8JX2 - chains A and C of the 14 polymer chains in the assembly; structure by electron microscopy, 2.20 A resolution.

Chain A (and C):
Protein: alpha hemolysin fused with spy-catcher
From: Staphylococcus aureus
Notes: chain C of this document is another copy of the same molecule, construct and numbering; everything in this record applies to it too
Reference sequence: P09616 (HLA_STAAU); residues 1-293 here correspond to UniProt positions 27-319 (UniProt number = residue number + 26)
Amino-acid sequence (421 residues; each row starts with the number of its first residue; numbering starts at 0):
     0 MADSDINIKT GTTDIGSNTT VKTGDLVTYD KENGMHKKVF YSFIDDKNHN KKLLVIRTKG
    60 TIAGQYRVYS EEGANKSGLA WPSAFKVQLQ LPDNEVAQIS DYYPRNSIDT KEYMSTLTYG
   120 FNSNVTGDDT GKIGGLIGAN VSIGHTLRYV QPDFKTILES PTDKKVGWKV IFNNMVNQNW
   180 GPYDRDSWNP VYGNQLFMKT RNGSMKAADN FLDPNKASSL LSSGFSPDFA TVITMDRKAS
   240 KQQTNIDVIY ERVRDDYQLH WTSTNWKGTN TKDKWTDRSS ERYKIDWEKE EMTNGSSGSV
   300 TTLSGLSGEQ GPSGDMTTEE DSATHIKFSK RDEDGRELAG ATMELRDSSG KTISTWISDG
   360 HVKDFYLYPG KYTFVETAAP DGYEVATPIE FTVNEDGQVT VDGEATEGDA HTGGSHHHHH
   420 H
Unresolved in the structure: 0, 294-420
Differences from the reference sequence: initiating methionine (0); engineered mutation Ser122 (Gly148 in P09616), Arg147 (Lys173 in P09616); expression tag (294-420)

Chain A / chain C interface:
Pairs across the interface (6; chain A residue first):
  Asp4(A) - Lys58(C)
  Asn6(A) - Phe39(C)
  Asn6(A) - Arg56(C)
  Asn6(A) - Lys58(C)  hydrogen bond
  Tyr112(A) - Asn178(C)
  Ser114(A) - Asn178(C)

Overview:
The chain A/chain C interface involves 4 residues from each chain, with 1 hydrogen bond. The hydrogen-bonded
pair is Asn6(A)-Lys58(C).
Chain A and chain C are both alpha hemolysin fused with spy-catcher (Staphylococcus aureus); the structure,
alpha-Hemolysin(G122S/K147R)-SpyTag/SpyCatcher head to head 14-mer, was determined by electron microscopy.
